Entry 5H7O (X-ray diffraction, 2.80 A resolution); this record covers chains B and E of the 6 polymer chains in the assembly.

[Chain B]
Name: Tubulin beta-2B chain
From: Bos taurus
Reference sequence: Q6B856 (TBB2B_BOVIN); residue numbers follow UniProt; this construct covers 1-445
Chain sequence (445 residues; each row starts with the number of its first residue):
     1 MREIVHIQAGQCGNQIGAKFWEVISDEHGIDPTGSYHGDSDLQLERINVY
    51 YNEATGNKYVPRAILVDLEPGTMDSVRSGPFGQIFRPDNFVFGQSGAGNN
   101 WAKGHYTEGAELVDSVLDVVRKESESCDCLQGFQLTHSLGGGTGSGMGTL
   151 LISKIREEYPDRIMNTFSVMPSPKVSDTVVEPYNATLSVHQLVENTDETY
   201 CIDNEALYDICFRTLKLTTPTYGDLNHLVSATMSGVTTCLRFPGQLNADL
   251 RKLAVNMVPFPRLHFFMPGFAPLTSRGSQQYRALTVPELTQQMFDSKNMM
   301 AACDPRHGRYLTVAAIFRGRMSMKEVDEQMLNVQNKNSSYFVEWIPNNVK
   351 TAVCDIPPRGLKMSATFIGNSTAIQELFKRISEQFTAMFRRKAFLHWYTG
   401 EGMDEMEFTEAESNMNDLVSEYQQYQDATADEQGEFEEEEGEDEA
Not modelled in the structure: 1-2, 429-445
Ion coordination: Mg2+: Gln11 (together with GDP)
Small-molecule neighbours:
  - 7Q7 (2-(1H-indol-4-yl)-4-(3,4,5-trimethoxyphenyl)-1H-imidazo[4,5-c]pyridine): Tyr200, Val236, Cys239, Leu240, Leu246, Asn247, Ala248, Asp249, Leu250, Lys252, Leu253, Asn256, Met257, Val313, Ala314, Ala315, Ile316, Asn347, Asn348, Val349, Lys350, Ala352, Ile368
  - GDP (guanosine-5'-diphosphate): Gly10, Gln11, Cys12, Gln15, Ile16, Asp67, Asn99, Ser138, Gly140, Gly141, Gly142, Thr143, Gly144, Ser145, Val169, Pro171, Val175, Asp177, Glu181, Asn204, Leu207, Tyr222, Leu225, Asn226
Swiss-Prot annotation at these positions:
  - motif: Met1 to Ile4 (MREI motif)
  - binding site (GTP): Gln11, Glu69, Ser138, Gly142, Thr143, Gly144, Asn204, Asn226
  - binding site (Mg(2+)): Glu69
  - modified residue: Ser40 (Phosphoserine), Thr55 (Phosphothreonine), Lys58 (N6-acetyllysine), Ser172 (Phosphoserine), Thr285 (Phosphothreonine), Thr290 (Phosphothreonine), Arg318 (Omega-N-methylarginine), Glu438 (5-glutamyl polyglutamate)
  - cross-link (Glycyl lysine isopeptide (Lys-Gly)): Lys58 (interchain with G-Cter in ubiquitin), Lys324 (interchain with G-Cter in ubiquitin)

[Chain E]
Name: Stathmin-4
From: Rattus norvegicus
Reference sequence: P63043 (STMN4_RAT), isoform P63043-3; residues 5-145 here correspond to UniProt positions 76-216 (UniProt number = residue number + 71)
Chain sequence (143 residues; each row starts with the number of its first residue):
     3 MADMEVIELNKCTSGQSFEVILKPPSFDGVPEFNASLPRRRDPSLEEIQK
    53 KLEAAEERRKYQEAELLKHLAEKREHEREVIQKAIEENNNFIKMAKEKLA
   103 QKMESNKENREAHLAAMLERLQEKDKHAEEVRKNKELKEEASR
Not modelled in the structure: 3-5, 29-43, 142-145
Construct notes: initiating methionine (3); expression tag (4)
Swiss-Prot annotation at these positions:
  - modified residue: Ser19 (Phosphoserine)

[Chain B / chain E interface]
Pairs across the interface (24; chain B residue first):
  Tyr106(B) - His78(E)  hydrogen bond
  Tyr106(B) - Glu79(E)
  Tyr106(B) - Val82(E)  hydrophobic
  Tyr106(B) - Ile83(E)
  Leu150(B) - Glu79(E)
  Ser153(B) - Leu72(E)
  Ser153(B) - Arg76(E)  hydrogen bond
  Lys154(B) - Arg76(E)
  Lys154(B) - Glu79(E)  salt bridge
  Arg156(B) - Leu68(E)
  Glu157(B) - Leu69(E)
  Glu157(B) - Leu72(E)
  Glu157(B) - Arg76(E)  salt bridge
  Pro160(B) - Glu65(E)
  Glu194(B) - His71(E)  salt bridge
  Thr399(B) - Glu89(E)
  Glu401(B) - Val82(E)
  Glu401(B) - Ala86(E)
  Gly402(B) - Val82(E)
  Gly402(B) - Lys85(E)
  Gly402(B) - Ala86(E)
  Met403(B) - Val82(E)
  Asp404(B) - Lys85(E)  salt bridge
  Glu407(B) - His78(E)  salt bridge
Interface residues without a listed pair, chain B (17 interface residues in all): His105, Thr107, Gly400
Interface residues without a listed pair, chain E (14 interface residues in all): Lys75

[Overview]
Chain B and chain E form an interface of 17 and 14 residues respectively, with 2 hydrogen bonds and 5 salt
bridges. Polar pairs include Lys154(B)-Glu79(E), Glu157(B)-Arg76(E) and Glu194(B)-His71(E). Bound to chain B:
GDP and compound 7Q7.
Here chain B is Tubulin beta-2B chain (Bos taurus) and chain E is Stathmin-4 (Rattus norvegicus). Entry 5H7O
(Crystal structure of DJ-101 in complex with tubulin protein) was determined by X-ray diffraction.
